Entry 4YHH (X-ray diffraction, 3.42 A resolution); this record covers chains A and P of the 21 polymer chains in the assembly.

[Chain A]
Molecule: 16S ribosomal RNA
From: Thermus thermophilus HB8
Sequence (1507 nucleotides; numbered 3 to 1532 plus 19 insertion-coded residues; 42 numbers in that range are skipped by the numbering (no residue carries them; nothing is unmodelled there); the number before each row is that of its first residue; a row labelled like 190A-190L holds insertion residues (190A, then the next letters in order)):
     3 GUUGGAGAGU UUGAUCCUGG CUCAGGGUGA ACGCUGGCGG CGUGCCUAAG ACAUGCAAGU
    63 CGUGCGGG
    73 CCGCGGGGUU UU
    88 ACUCCG
    95 UGGUC
   101 AGCGGCGGAC GGGUGAGUAA CGCGUGGGU
  129A G
   130 ACCUACCCGG AAGAGGGGGA CAACCCGGGG AAACUCGGGC UAAUCCCCCA UGUGGACCCG
   190 C
190A-190L CCCUUGGGGUGU
   191 GUCCAAAGGG CUUU
   216 GCCCGCUUCC GGAUGGGCCC GCGUCCCAUC AGCUAGUUGG UGGGGUAAUG GCCCACCAAG
   276 GCGACGACGG GUAGCCGGUC UGAGAGGAUG GCCGGCCACA GGGGCACUGA GACACGGGCC
   336 CCACUCCUAC GGGAGGCAGC AGUUAGGAAU CUUCCGCAAU GGGCGCAAGC CUGACGGAGC
   396 GACGCCGCUU GGAGGAAGAA GCCCUUCGGG GUGUAAACUC CUGAA
   442 CCCGGGACGA AACCCCCGAC GA
   474 GGGGACUGAC GGUACCGGG
   494 GUAAUAGCGC CGGCCAACUC CGUGCCAGCA GCCGCGGUAA UACGGAGGGC GCGAGCGUUA
   554 CCCGGAUUCA CUGGGCGUAA AGGGCGUGUA GGCGGCCUGG GGCGUCCCAU GUGAAAGACC
   614 ACGGCUCAAC CGUGGGGGAG CGUGGGAUAC GCUCAGGCUA GACGGUGGGA GAGGGUGGUG
   674 GAAUUCCCGG AGUAGCGGUG AAAUGCGCAG AUACCGGGAG GAACGCCGAU GGCGAAGGCA
   734 GCCACCUGGU CCACCCGUGA CGCUGAGGCG CGAAAGCGUG GGGAGCAAAC CGGAUUAGAU
   794 ACCCGGGUAG UCCACGCCCU AAACGAUGCG CGCUAGGUCU CUGGGUCU
   848 CCUGGGGGCC GAAGCUAACG CGUUAAGCGC GCCGCCUGGG GAGUACGGCC GCAAGGCUGA
   908 AACUCAAAGG AAUUGACGGG GGCCCGCACA AGCGGUGGAG CAUGUGGUUU AAUUCGAAGC
   968 AACGCGAAGA ACCUUACCAG GCCUUGACAU GCUAGG
 1003A G
  1004 AACCCGGGUG AAAGCCUGGG GUGCCCC
1030A-1030D GCGA
  1031 GGGGAGCCCU AGCACAGGUG CUGCAUGGCC GUCGUCAGCU CGUGCCGUGA GGUGUUGGGU
  1091 UAAGUCCCGC AACGAGCGCA ACCCCCGCCG UUAGUUGCCA GCGGUUCGGC CGGGCACUCU
  1151 AACGGGACUG CCCGCGAAA
  1171 GCGGGAGGAA GGAGGGGACG ACGUCUGGUC AGCAUGGCCC UUACGGCCUG GGCGACACAC
  1231 GUGCUACAAU GCCCACUACA AAGCGAUGCC ACCCGGCAAC GGGGAGCUAA UCGCAAAAAG
  1291 GUGGGCCCAG UUCGGAUUGG GGUCUGCAAC CCGACCCCAU GAAGCCGGAA UCGCUAGUAA
  1351 UCGCGGAUCA G
 1361A C
  1362 CAUGCCGCGG UGAAUACGUU CCCGGGCCUU GUACACACCG CCCGUCACGC CAUGGGAGCG
  1422 GGCUCUACCC GAAGUCGCCG GG
  1446 AGCCUACGGG
  1459 CAGGCGCCGA GGGUAGGGCC CGUGACUGGG GCGAAGUCGU AACAAGGUAG CUGUACCGGA
  1519 AGGUGCGGCU GGAU
Ion coordination: Mg2+ site 1 near G21 (its only coordinating residue here); Mg2+ site 2 near C48 (its only coordinating residue here); Mg2+ site 3 near A53 (its only coordinating residue here); Mg2+ site 4 near A195 (its only coordinating residue here); Mg2+ site 5 near G289 (its only coordinating residue here); Mg2+ site 6 near G297 (its only coordinating residue here); Mg2+ site 7: G299, G558; Mg2+ site 8: C307, C308; Mg2+ site 9 near A315 (its only coordinating residue here); Mg2+ site 10 near C352 (its only coordinating residue here); Mg2+ site 11: G450, A452; Mg2+ site 12: G506, A509, A510; 36 more Mg2+ sites not listed
Small-molecule neighbours: tigecycline (T1C): U531, A965, G966, U1052, G1053, C1054, A1055, C1195, U1196, G1197, G1198
Reported in the primary citation:
  - binding site for tigecycline: C1054, C1195, G1198
  - Mg2+ coordination: G966, C1054
  - conformationally variable residues: C1054
  - binding site for Mg2+: G966

[Chain P]
Protein: 30S ribosomal protein S16
From: Thermus thermophilus HB8
UniProt: Q5SJH3 (RS16_THET8); numbering as in UniProt (aligned over 1-85)
Amino-acid sequence (85 residues; each row starts with the number of its first residue):
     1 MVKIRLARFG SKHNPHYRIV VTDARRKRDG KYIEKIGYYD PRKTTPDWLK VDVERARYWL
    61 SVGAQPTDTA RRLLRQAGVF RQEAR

[How chain A and chain P interact]
Pairs across the interface - 94 pairs, chain A then chain P:
  C43(A) / Ser-11(P)  phosphate contact
  C43(A) / Lys-12(P)  phosphate contact
  C43(A) / His-13(P)  phosphate contact
  G44(A) / Ser-11(P)  phosphate contact
  G44(A) / Lys-12(P)  hydrogen bond to the phosphate
  C110(A) / Arg-25(P)  hydrogen bond to the sugar
  G111(A) / Lys-27(P)  phosphate contact
  G112(A) / Lys-27(P)  salt bridge to the phosphate
  A134(A) / Arg-25(P)  hydrogen bond to the base
  C135(A) / Met-1(P)  hydrogen bond to the base
  C136(A) / Met-1(P)  sugar contact
  C136(A) / Gly-63(P)  hydrogen bond to the sugar
  C136(A) / Gln-65(P)  hydrogen bond to the sugar
  C137(A) / Leu-60(P)  sugar contact
  C137(A) / Ser-61(P)  hydrogen bond to the sugar
  C137(A) / Val-62(P)  sugar contact
  C137(A) / Gly-63(P)  sugar contact
  G227(A) / Val-62(P)  base contact
  A228(A) / Val-2(P)  sugar contact
  A228(A) / Val-62(P)  sugar contact
  U229(A) / Val-2(P)  sugar contact
  U229(A) / Asp-23(P)  hydrogen bond to the sugar
  G230(A) / Asp-23(P)  sugar contact
  G230(A) / Arg-25(P)  sugar contact
  G230(A) / Ile-33(P)  phosphate contact
  G309(A) / Asp-29(P)  sugar contact
  G309(A) / Gly-30(P)  phosphate contact
  G310(A) / Arg-26(P)  salt bridge to the phosphate
  G310(A) / Lys-27(P)  salt bridge to the phosphate
  G310(A) / Gly-30(P)  phosphate contact
  G310(A) / Lys-31(P)  sugar contact
  C311(A) / Arg-26(P)  salt bridge to the phosphate
  A374(A) / Tyr-17(P)  sugar contact
  U375(A) / Leu-6(P)  phosphate contact
  U375(A) / Tyr-17(P)  hydrogen bond to the sugar
  U375(A) / Arg-28(P)  base contact
  U375(A) / Thr-69(P)  hydrogen bond to the phosphate
  G376(A) / Arg-5(P)  hydrogen bond to the phosphate
  G376(A) / Leu-6(P)  hydrogen bond to the phosphate
  G376(A) / Arg-28(P)  sugar contact
  G376(A) / Thr-67(P)  hydrogen bond to the phosphate
  G376(A) / Thr-69(P)  phosphate contact
  G377(A) / Lys-3(P)  salt bridge to the phosphate
  G377(A) / Arg-5(P)  salt bridge to the phosphate
  G377(A) / Ala-24(P)  sugar contact
  G378(A) / Lys-3(P)  salt bridge to the phosphate
  C390(A) / Arg-28(P)  hydrogen bond to the phosphate
  G391(A) / Arg-8(P)  hydrogen bond to the phosphate
  G391(A) / Arg-28(P)  salt bridge to the phosphate
  G392(A) / Arg-8(P)  salt bridge to the phosphate
  G392(A) / Ser-11(P)  phosphate contact
  G392(A) / Lys-12(P)  phosphate contact
  G392(A) / His-13(P)  hydrogen bond to the phosphate
  A393(A) / Lys-12(P)  phosphate contact
  A393(A) / His-13(P)  salt bridge to the phosphate
  C449(A) / Arg-42(P)  base contact
  G450(A) / Pro-41(P)  sugar contact
  G450(A) / Lys-43(P)  salt bridge to the phosphate
  A451(A) / Arg-72(P)  sugar contact
  A452(A) / Lys-43(P)  salt bridge to the phosphate
  A452(A) / Arg-72(P)  phosphate contact
  A453(A) / Asp-68(P)  hydrogen bond to the sugar
  A453(A) / Thr-69(P)  sugar contact
  A453(A) / Arg-72(P)  sugar contact
  C454(A) / Asp-68(P)  sugar contact
  G462(A) / Gln-82(P)  sugar contact
  A463(A) / Arg-75(P)  salt bridge to the phosphate
  A463(A) / Phe-80(P)  phosphate contact
  A463(A) / Arg-81(P)  phosphate contact
  A463(A) / Gln-82(P)  hydrogen bond to the sugar
  G474(A) / Arg-75(P)  salt bridge to the phosphate
  G474(A) / Arg-81(P)  sugar contact
  C483(A) / His-13(P)  sugar contact
  A607(A) / Lys-31(P)  base contact
  A608(A) / Tyr-32(P)  hydrogen bond to the sugar
  A609(A) / Arg-18(P)  salt bridge to the phosphate
  G616(A) / Thr-45(P)  sugar contact
  G617(A) / Asn-14(P)  hydrogen bond to the base
  G617(A) / Arg-42(P)  sugar contact
  G617(A) / Thr-44(P)  hydrogen bond to the sugar
  G617(A) / Thr-45(P)  sugar contact
  C618(A) / Arg-42(P)  sugar contact
  C623(A) / Ser-11(P)  hydrogen bond to the sugar
  C624(A) / Phe-9(P)  phosphate contact
  C624(A) / Gly-10(P)  sugar contact
  C624(A) / Asn-14(P)  sugar contact
  C624(A) / His-16(P)  sugar contact
  G625(A) / Phe-9(P)  phosphate contact
  G625(A) / His-16(P)  sugar contact
  U626(A) / Arg-18(P)  salt bridge to the phosphate
  U626(A) / Lys-35(P)  sugar contact
  U626(A) / Tyr-38(P)  sugar contact
  G627(A) / Lys-35(P)  salt bridge to the phosphate
  G627(A) / Lys-50(P)  salt bridge to the phosphate
Other interface residues (no listed pair), chain A (48 interface residues in all): G326, A389
Other interface residues (no listed pair), chain P (53 interface residues in all): Pro-15, Tyr-39, Tyr-58, Trp-59, Arg-71, Gln-76

[In short]
Chain A and chain P form an interface of 48 and 53 residues respectively, with 22 hydrogen bonds and 18 salt
bridges. Polar contacts include A134(A)/Arg-25(P), C135(A)/Met-1(P) and G617(A)/Asn-14(P). Ligands of chain A:
tigecycline. From the paper: a binding site for tigecycline at C1054(A), C1195(A) and G1198(A); a binding site
for Mg2+ at G966(A).
Here chain A is 16S ribosomal RNA and chain P is 30S ribosomal protein S16, both from Thermus thermophilus
HB8. Entry 4YHH (Crystal structure of the 30S ribosomal subunit from Thermus thermophilus in complex with
tigecycline) was determined by X-ray diffraction.
